7W5X - chains A and B of the 9 polymer chains in the assembly; structure by electron microscopy, 3.40 A resolution.

[Chain A (and B)]
Name: DNA-directed RNA polymerase subunit alpha
Organism: Escherichia coli K-12
Notes: EC 2.7.7.6; chain B of this document is another copy of the same molecule, construct and numbering; everything in this record applies to it too
Reference sequence: P0A7Z4 (RPOA_ECOLI); residues 1-329 here = UniProt positions 1-329
Chain sequence (329 residues; numbered 1 to 329; the number before each row is that of its first residue):
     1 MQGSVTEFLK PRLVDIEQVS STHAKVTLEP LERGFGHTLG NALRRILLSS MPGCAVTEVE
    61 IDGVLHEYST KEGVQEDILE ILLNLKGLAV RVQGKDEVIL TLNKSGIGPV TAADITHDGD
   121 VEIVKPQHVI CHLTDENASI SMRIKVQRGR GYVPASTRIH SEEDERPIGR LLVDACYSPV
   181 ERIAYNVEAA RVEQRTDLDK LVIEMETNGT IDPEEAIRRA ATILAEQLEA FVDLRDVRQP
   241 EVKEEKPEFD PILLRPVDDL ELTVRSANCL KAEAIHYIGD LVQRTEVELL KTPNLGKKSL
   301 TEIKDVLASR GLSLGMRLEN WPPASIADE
Unresolved in the structure: 1-5, 236-249, 295-298, 325-329 (chain B: 1-5, 234-248)
UniProt features mapped onto this chain:
  - region: Glu162 to Glu165 (Required for interaction with Crp at class II promoters)
  - modified residue: Arg265 (ADP-ribosylarginine), Lys297 (N6-acetyllysine), Lys298 (N6-acetyllysine)
  - mutagenesis: Arg45 (R45C: In rpoA112; temperature-sensitive, blocks RNA polymerase assembly), Glu162 to Glu165 (5-fold decrease in CRP-class II promoter-dependent transcription), Glu165 (E165K: 5-fold decrease in CRP-class II promoter-dependent transcription), Arg191 (R191C: In rpoA101; temperature-sensitive)

[How chain A and chain B interact]
Contacting residue pairs (62):
  Thr6(A) - Arg150(B)
  Glu7(A) - Arg150(B)  hydrogen bond (backbone-side chain)
  Phe8(A) - Ser50(B)
  Phe8(A) - Arg150(B)
  Phe8(A) - Ile223(B)  hydrophobic
  Leu9(A) - Gln227(B)
  Lys10(A) - Glu226(B)  salt bridge
  Pro11(A) - Gln227(B)
  Pro11(A) - Ala230(B)
  Pro11(A) - Phe231(B)  hydrophobic
  Arg12(A) - Ala230(B)
  Leu13(A) - Phe231(B)
  Leu28(A) - Phe231(B)  hydrophobic
  Glu32(A) - Arg150(B)  salt bridge
  Gly34(A) - Arg45(B)  hydrogen bond (backbone-side chain)
  Phe35(A) - Ser50(B)
  Phe35(A) - Ile223(B)  hydrophobic
  Phe35(A) - Gln227(B)
  His37(A) - Arg45(B)
  Thr38(A) - Ala42(B)
  Thr38(A) - Arg45(B)  hydrogen bond
  Leu39(A) - Leu224(B)  hydrophobic
  Arg45(A) - Gly34(B)  hydrogen bond (side chain-backbone)
  Arg45(A) - His37(B)
  Arg45(A) - Thr38(B)  hydrogen bond
  Ser50(A) - Phe8(B)
  Ser50(A) - Phe35(B)
  Arg150(A) - Phe8(B)
  Arg150(A) - Glu32(B)  salt bridge
  Arg218(A) - Phe231(B)
  Arg218(A) - Asp233(B)  hydrogen bond (side chain-backbone)
  Ala221(A) - Leu228(B)  hydrophobic
  Ala221(A) - Phe231(B)  hydrophobic
  Ala221(A) - Val232(B)
  Thr222(A) - Val232(B)
  Ile223(A) - Phe8(B)  hydrophobic
  Ile223(A) - Phe35(B)  hydrophobic
  Leu224(A) - Leu39(B)  hydrophobic
  Leu224(A) - Leu228(B)  hydrophobic
  Ala225(A) - Leu228(B)
  Ala225(A) - Val232(B)  hydrophobic
  Glu226(A) - Lys10(B)
  Gln227(A) - Leu9(B)
  Gln227(A) - Pro11(B)
  Gln227(A) - Leu31(B)
  Gln227(A) - Leu39(B)
  Leu228(A) - Leu39(B)  hydrophobic
  Leu228(A) - Leu224(B)  hydrophobic
  Glu229(A) - Lys10(B)
  Ala230(A) - Pro11(B)  hydrophobic
  Ala230(A) - Leu13(B)
  Phe231(A) - Leu28(B)  hydrophobic
  Phe231(A) - Leu43(B)  hydrophobic
  Phe231(A) - Ile217(B)  hydrophobic
  Phe231(A) - Arg218(B)
  Phe231(A) - Ala221(B)  hydrophobic
  Val232(A) - Arg218(B)
  Val232(A) - Ala221(B)
  Val232(A) - Thr222(B)
  Leu234(A) - Leu13(B)
  Arg235(A) - Leu13(B)
  Arg235(A) - Arg218(B)
Also at the interface, not in a pair above, chain A (36 interface residues in all): Asn41, Ala42, Ile46
Also at the interface, not in a pair above, chain B (38 interface residues in all): Glu7, Ile16, Asn41, Ile46, Leu201, Ile203, Ala225

[Summary]
The interface between chain A and chain B involves 36 residues on one side and 38 on the other; the contacts
include 6 hydrogen bonds and 3 salt bridges. Among the polar pairs are Lys10(A)-Glu226(B), Glu32(A)-Arg150(B)
and Glu7(A)-Arg150(B).
Chain A and chain B are both DNA-directed RNA polymerase subunit alpha (Escherichia coli K-12); the structure,
Cryo-EM structure of SoxS-dependent transcription activation complex with zwf promoter DNA, was determined by
electron microscopy (same publication as 7W5W and 7W5Y).
